PDB entry 8HXY | electron microscopy, 3.10 A resolution | chains D and I of the 15 polymer chains in the assembly

# Chain D
Molecule: Histone H2B
Source organism: Xenopus laevis
UniProt: A0A8J0U496 (A0A8J0U496_XENLA); residues 1-122 here correspond to UniProt positions 5-126 (UniProt number = residue number + 4)
Sequence (122 residues; each row starts with the number of its first residue):
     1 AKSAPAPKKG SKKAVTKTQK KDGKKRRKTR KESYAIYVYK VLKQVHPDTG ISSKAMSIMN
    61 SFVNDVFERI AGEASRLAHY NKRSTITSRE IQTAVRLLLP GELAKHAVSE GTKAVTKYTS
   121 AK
Disordered / not traced: 1-25, 122

# Chain I
Molecule: 352-nt DNA strand
Sequence (352 nucleotides; numbered -8 to 343; the number before each row is that of its first residue; numbers below 1 keep their minus sign (DG-8 is residue -8)):
    -8 GAATTCGATA TCGAGAATCC CGGTGCCGAG GCCGCTCAAT TGGTCGTAGA CAGCTCTAGC
    52 ACCGCTTAAA CGCACGTACG CGCTGTCCCC CGCGTTTTAA CCGCCAAGGG GATTACTCCC
   112 TAGTCTCCAG GCACGTGTCA GATATATACA TCCTGTGCAT GTATTGAAAG TACTGCCAGT
   172 TCTAGACTGG AGAATCCCGG TGCCGAGGCC GCTCAATTGG TCGTAGACAG CTCTAGCACC
   232 GCTTAAACGC ACGTACGCGC TGTCCCCCGC GTTTTAACCG CCAAGGGGAT TACTCCCTAG
   292 TCTCCAGGCA CGTGTCAGAT ATATACATCC TGTGCATGTA TTGAACAGCG AT
Disordered / not traced: -8 to 163, 334-343

# Interface between chain D and chain I
Residue-residue contacts (14; chain D residue first):
  Arg26(D) - DC222(I)  base contact
  Arg26(D) - DT223(I)  hydrogen bond to the sugar
  Arg27(D) - DA301(I)  hydrogen bond to the phosphate
  Arg27(D) - DC302(I)  sugar contact
  Lys28(D) - DA301(I)  hydrogen bond to the phosphate
  Lys28(D) - DC302(I)  salt bridge to the phosphate
  Thr29(D) - DA301(I)  phosphate contact
  Arg30(D) - DG299(I)  base contact
  Arg30(D) - DC300(I)  hydrogen bond to the sugar
  Lys31(D) - DA301(I)  phosphate contact
  Ser33(D) - DC300(I)  phosphate contact
  Ile36(D) - DG299(I)  phosphate contact
  Ile36(D) - DC300(I)  phosphate contact
  Tyr37(D) - DG299(I)  hydrogen bond to the phosphate
Interface residues without a listed pair, chain D (11 interface residues in all): Glu32, Lys40
Interface residues without a listed pair, chain I (7 interface residues in all): DG298

# Summary
Chain D and chain I form an interface of 11 and 7 residues respectively, with 5 hydrogen bonds and 1 salt
bridge. Polar contacts include Arg26(D)-DT223(I), Arg30(D)-DC300(I) and Arg27(D)-DA301(I).
Here chain D is Histone H2B (Xenopus laevis) and chain I is a 352-nt DNA strand. Entry 8HXY (Cryo-EM structure
of the histone deacetylase complex Rpd3S in complex with nucleosome) was determined by electron microscopy
together with 8HXX, 8HXZ, 8HY0 and 8JHO from the same study.
